PDB entry 7LQ4 | X-ray diffraction, 2.90 A resolution | chains D and A of the 3 polymer chains in the assembly

Chain D:
Name: RsiG
Source organism: Rubrobacter radiotolerans
UniProtKB: A0A023X3Z4 (A0A023X3Z4_9ACTN); residue numbers follow UniProt; this construct covers 1-118
Sequence (118 residues; row label = number of the first residue in the row):
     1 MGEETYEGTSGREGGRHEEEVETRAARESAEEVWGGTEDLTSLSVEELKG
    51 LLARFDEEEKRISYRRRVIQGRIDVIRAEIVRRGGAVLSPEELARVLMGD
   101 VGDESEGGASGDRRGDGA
Not modelled in the structure: 1-22, 100-118
Sequence notes: conflict T23 (Glu in A0A023X3Z4)
Ligand contacts:
  - c-di-GMP (C2E; 9,9'-[(2R,3R,3aS,5S,7aR,9R,10R,10aS,12S,14aR)-3,5,10,12-tetrahydroxy-5,12-dioxidooctahydro-2H,7H-difuro[3,2-d:3',2'-j][1,3,7,9,2,8]tetraoxadiphosphacyclododecine-2,9-diyl]bis(2-amino-1,9-dihydro-6H-purin-6-one)), molecule 1: E59, K60, S63, R66, R67
  - c-di-GMP (C2E), molecule 2: R66, R67, Q70, I73, D74, R77
From the paper describing this entry:
  - binding site for c-di-GMP: R66, D74
  - specificity-determining residues: R66, D74

Chain A:
Name: WhiG
Source organism: Rubrobacter radiotolerans
Sequence (198 residues; each row starts with the number of its first residue; note: 75 numbers in that range are skipped by the numbering (no residue carries them; nothing is unmodelled there); X marks 11 residues of unknown identity (built as UNK)):
     1 VRVSIERLWSQYFEARAKLGSLEPDEREAAETLEKRVRGLKDRLVVNYSP
    51 LVKYAAGRVTARSTGAVDQEEILSWGILGLLDAVETFDAGKGAKFETYAI
   101 SKIKWAILDELRRLD
   171 XXXXXXXXXXX
   202 EAAEIEELRRNLVEAIKNLAERERLVTTFYFYEGLTLREIGKALGLTEGR
   252 ISQILRQSLGKLRDSLSEPRTS
Not modelled in the structure: 1, 90-92, 272-273
Ligand contacts: c-di-GMP (C2E; 9,9'-[(2R,3R,3aS,5S,7aR,9R,10R,10aS,12S,14aR)-3,5,10,12-tetrahydroxy-5,12-dioxidooctahydro-2H,7H-difuro[3,2-d:3',2'-j][1,3,7,9,2,8]tetraoxadiphosphacyclododecine-2,9-diyl]bis(2-amino-1,9-dihydro-6H-purin-6-one)): Y54, G57, R58, A61, T237, R239, E240, K243, E249
From the paper describing this entry:
  - binding site for c-di-GMP: T237, R239, K243

How chain D and chain A interact:
Residue-residue contacts (41; chain D residue first):
  T23(D) - Y54(A)
  T23(D) - I100(A)
  W34(D) - N47(A)
  W34(D) - E96(A)
  T37(D) - I5(A)  hydrogen bond (backbone-backbone)
  E38(D) - V3(A)
  E38(D) - I5(A)
  E38(D) - N47(A)
  D39(D) - V3(A)  hydrogen bond (backbone-backbone)
  D39(D) - I5(A)
  D39(D) - L8(A)
  D39(D) - R43(A)  salt bridge
  D39(D) - N47(A)  hydrogen bond
  L40(D) - N47(A)  hydrogen bond (backbone-side chain)
  T41(D) - R43(A)  hydrogen bond
  T41(D) - V46(A)
  S42(D) - R2(A)
  S42(D) - V3(A)  hydrogen bond (side chain-backbone)
  R67(D) - R239(A)
  D74(D) - K243(A)
  R77(D) - L236(A)
  R77(D) - E240(A)  salt bridge
  R77(D) - A244(A)
  A78(D) - A244(A)
  V81(D) - L226(A)  hydrophobic
  V81(D) - F230(A)  hydrophobic
  A86(D) - T229(A)
  L88(D) - Y233(A)  hydrophobic
  P90(D) - V214(A)
  P90(D) - I217(A)
  P90(D) - K218(A)
  E91(D) - V214(A)
  E91(D) - K218(A)  salt bridge
  L93(D) - I217(A)  hydrophobic
  A94(D) - L213(A)  hydrophobic
  A94(D) - V214(A)  hydrophobic
  A94(D) - I217(A)
  V96(D) - Y233(A)  hydrophobic
  L97(D) - F232(A)  hydrophobic
  M98(D) - I206(A)
  M98(D) - R210(A)
Also at the interface, not in a pair above, chain D (25 interface residues in all): R27, E28, L43
Also at the interface, not in a pair above, chain A (37 interface residues in all): S4, Y48, L51, K94, T97, K104, R211, R225, T228, L245, L263

Summary:
25 residues of chain D face 37 of chain A across their interface, with 6 hydrogen bonds and 3 salt bridges.
Polar contacts include D39(D)-R43(A), R77(D)-E240(A) and E91(D)-K218(A). From the paper: a binding site for
c-di-GMP at R66(D), D74(D) and T237(A) among others; specificity determinants R66(D) and D74(D).
Chain D is RsiG and chain A is WhiG, both from Rubrobacter radiotolerans; the structure, Rr
(RsiG)2-(c-di-GMP)2-WhiG complex, was determined by X-ray diffraction, deposited together with 7LQ3.
